PDB entry 8SVA | X-ray diffraction, 2.96 A resolution | chains F and B of the 6 polymer chains in the assembly

Chain F:
Protein: TetR/AcrR family transcriptional regulator
Source organism: Rhodococcus sp. USK13
Reference sequence: A0A2S8J6Y8 (A0A2S8J6Y8_RHOOP); residues 10-207 here correspond to UniProt positions 43-240 (UniProt number = residue number + 33)
Amino-acid sequence (212 residues; each row starts with the number of its first residue; numbers below 1 keep their minus sign (Gly-2 is residue -2)):
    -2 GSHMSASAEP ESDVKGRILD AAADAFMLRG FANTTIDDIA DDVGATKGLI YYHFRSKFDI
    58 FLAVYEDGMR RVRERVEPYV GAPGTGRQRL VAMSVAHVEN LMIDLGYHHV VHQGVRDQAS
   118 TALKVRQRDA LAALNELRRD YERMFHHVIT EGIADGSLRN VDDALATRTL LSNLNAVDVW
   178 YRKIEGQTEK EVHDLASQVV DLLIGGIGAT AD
Disordered / not traced: -2 to 9, 115-118, 208-209
Construct notes: expression tag (-2 to 9, 208-209); conflict Val92 (Ile125 in A0A2S8J6Y8), Arg140 (Gly173 in A0A2S8J6Y8), Lys187 (Glu220 in A0A2S8J6Y8), Glu188 (Asp221 in A0A2S8J6Y8), Asp191 (Asn224 in A0A2S8J6Y8), Leu199 (Ile232 in A0A2S8J6Y8), Gly205 (Ala238 in A0A2S8J6Y8)
Modified / non-standard residues: Mse1 (selenomethionine); Mse24, Mse66, Mse90, Mse99, Mse141 (selenomethionine; parent Met)
What the authors report for this chain:
  - mutagenesis - A119E/L120R: decreased binding to the 20-nt DNA strand (chain B)
  - binding site for the 20-nt DNA strand: Ile33, Lys44, Tyr48, Ser53, Lys54
  - binding site for the 20-nt DNA strand (chain B): Thr43, Gly45, Tyr49
  - specificity-determining residues: Lys44, Gly45
  - mutagenesis - K44A, G45V: abolished binding to the 20-nt DNA strand (chain B)

Chain B:
Molecule: 20-nt DNA strand
Sequence (20 nucleotides; numbered 9 to 28; the number before each row is that of its first residue):
     9 TAGATACTCC GGAGTATCTA
Disordered / not traced: 9, 28

How chain F and chain B interact:
Pairs across the interface (9):
  Thr31(F) - DA24(B)  phosphate contact
  Thr32(F) - DT23(B)  phosphate contact
  Thr32(F) - DA24(B)  phosphate contact
  Ile33(F) - DA24(B)  phosphate contact
  Tyr48(F) - DT25(B)  hydrogen bond to the phosphate
  Arg52(F) - DC26(B)  phosphate contact
  Ser53(F) - DT25(B)  hydrogen bond to the phosphate
  Lys54(F) - DA24(B)  salt bridge to the phosphate
  Lys54(F) - DT25(B)  phosphate contact
Other interface residues (no listed pair), chain F (9 interface residues in all): Ala29, Phe55

In short:
9 residues of chain F face 4 of chain B across their interface, with 2 hydrogen bonds and 1 salt bridge. Polar
pairs include Tyr48(F)-DT25(B), Ser53(F)-DT25(B) and Lys54(F)-DA24(B). From the paper: a binding site for the
20-nt DNA strand at Ile33(F), Lys44(F) and Tyr48(F) among others; K44A and G45V of chain F abolish binding to
the 20-nt DNA strand (chain B).
Chain F is TetR/AcrR family transcriptional regulator (Rhodococcus sp. USK13) and chain B is a 20-nt DNA
strand; the structure, Structure of the Rhodococcus sp. USK13 DarR-20 bp DNA complex, was determined by X-ray
diffraction (same publication as 8SUK, 8SV6, 8SVD and 8T5Y).
